PDB entry 1YA8 | X-ray diffraction, 3.00 A resolution | chains A and C of the 3 polymer chains in the assembly

[Chain A (and C)]
Name: CES1 protein
Source organism: Homo sapiens
Notes: EC 3.1.1.1; chain C of this document is another copy of the same molecule, construct and numbering; everything in this record applies to it too
Reference sequence: P23141 (EST1_HUMAN); residue numbers follow UniProt; this construct covers 21-361, 363-552
Amino-acid sequence (532 residues; numbered 21 to 553; 1 number in that range is skipped by the numbering (no residue carries it; nothing is unmodelled there); the number before each row is that of its first residue):
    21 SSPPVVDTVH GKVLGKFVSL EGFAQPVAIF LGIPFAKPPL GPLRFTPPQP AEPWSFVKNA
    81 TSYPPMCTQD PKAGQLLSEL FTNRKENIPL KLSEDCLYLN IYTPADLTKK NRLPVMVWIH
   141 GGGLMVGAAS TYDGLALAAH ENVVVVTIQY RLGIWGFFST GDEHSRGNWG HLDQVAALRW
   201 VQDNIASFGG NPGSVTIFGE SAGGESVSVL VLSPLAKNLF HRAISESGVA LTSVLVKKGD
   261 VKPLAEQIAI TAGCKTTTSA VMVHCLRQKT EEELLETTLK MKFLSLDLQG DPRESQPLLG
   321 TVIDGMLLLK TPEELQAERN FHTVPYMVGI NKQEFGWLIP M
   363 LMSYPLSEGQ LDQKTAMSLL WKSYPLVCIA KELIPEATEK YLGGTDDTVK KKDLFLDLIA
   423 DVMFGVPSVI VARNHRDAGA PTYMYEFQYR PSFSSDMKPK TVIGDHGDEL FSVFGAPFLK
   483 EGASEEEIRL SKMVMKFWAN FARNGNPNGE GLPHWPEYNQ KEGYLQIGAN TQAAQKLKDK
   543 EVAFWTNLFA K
Disulfides: Cys-87/Cys-116, Cys-274/Cys-285
Covalently attached groups: N-acetylglucosamine (NAG) linked to Asn-79
Ligand contacts:
  - MVB ((1s,7s,8s,8ar)-1,2,3,7,8,8a-hexahydro-7-methyl-8-[2-[(2R,4R)-tetrahydro-4-hy droxy-6-oxo-2H-pyran-2-yl]ethyl]-1-naphthalenol): Gly-356, Trp-357, Pro-360, Met-361, Leu-368, Ser-369, Gly-371, Lys-414, Leu-418, Met-459, Pro-461
  - N-acetyl-alpha-neuraminic acid (SIA), molecule 1: Leu-51, Gly-52, Lys-78, Ala-80, Thr-81, Ser-82, Pro-85, Tyr-118
  - N-acetyl-alpha-neuraminic acid (SIA), molecule 2: Lys-262, Thr-278, Ser-279
  - 2-methylbutanoic acid (SMB): Leu-97, Phe-101, Gly-142, Gly-143, Val-146, Ser-221, Leu-304, Leu-363, His-468

[How chain A and chain C interact]
Pairs across the interface (25):
  Glu-183(A) / Glu-72(C)
  Glu-183(A) / Pro-73(C)
  Glu-183(A) / Trp-74(C)
  Glu-183(A) / Lys-78(C)  salt bridge
  His-184(A) / Pro-58(C)
  Arg-186(A) / Pro-73(C)  hydrogen bond (side chain-backbone)
  Arg-186(A) / Ser-75(C)  hydrogen bond
  Lys-275(A) / Glu-291(C)  salt bridge
  Lys-275(A) / Glu-292(C)  salt bridge
  Thr-277(A) / Lys-111(C)
  Thr-277(A) / Leu-112(C)
  Thr-277(A) / Ser-113(C)
  Thr-278(A) / Pro-85(C)
  Thr-278(A) / Asp-115(C)  hydrogen bond
  Ala-280(A) / Pro-58(C)  hydrophobic
  Ala-280(A) / Asp-115(C)
  Val-281(A) / Ser-113(C)
  Val-281(A) / Asp-115(C)
  His-284(A) / Leu-60(C)
  His-284(A) / Gly-61(C)
  Ile-323(A) / Phe-76(C)
  Asp-324(A) / Ser-75(C)  hydrogen bond (backbone-side chain)
  Asp-324(A) / Phe-76(C)
  Gly-325(A) / Ser-75(C)
  Gly-325(A) / Phe-76(C)
Also at the interface, not in a pair above, chain A (13 interface residues in all): Leu-329

[Overview]
13 residues of chain A face 16 of chain C across their interface, with 4 hydrogen bonds and 3 salt bridges.
Polar contacts include Glu-183(A)/Lys-78(C), Lys-275(A)/Glu-291(C) and Lys-275(A)/Glu-292(C). Ligands of chain
A: N-acetyl-alpha-neuraminic acid, compound MVB and 2-methylbutanoic acid. N-acetylglucosamine is covalently
linked to Asn-79(A).
Chain A and chain C are both CES1 protein (Homo sapiens); the structure, Crystal Structure of Human Liver
Carboxylesterase in complex with cleavage products of Mevastatin, was determined by X-ray diffraction,
deposited together with 1YA4, 1YAH and 1YAJ.
